Entry 3DQS (X-ray diffraction, 2.03 A resolution); this record covers chains A and B.

[Chain A (and B)]
Molecule: Nitric oxide synthase, endothelial
From: Bos taurus
Notes: EC 1.14.13.39; chain B of this document is another copy of the same molecule, construct and numbering; everything in this record applies to it too
UniProt: P29473 (NOS3_BOVIN); numbering as in UniProt (aligned over 67-482)
Sequence (416 residues; each row starts with the number of its first residue):
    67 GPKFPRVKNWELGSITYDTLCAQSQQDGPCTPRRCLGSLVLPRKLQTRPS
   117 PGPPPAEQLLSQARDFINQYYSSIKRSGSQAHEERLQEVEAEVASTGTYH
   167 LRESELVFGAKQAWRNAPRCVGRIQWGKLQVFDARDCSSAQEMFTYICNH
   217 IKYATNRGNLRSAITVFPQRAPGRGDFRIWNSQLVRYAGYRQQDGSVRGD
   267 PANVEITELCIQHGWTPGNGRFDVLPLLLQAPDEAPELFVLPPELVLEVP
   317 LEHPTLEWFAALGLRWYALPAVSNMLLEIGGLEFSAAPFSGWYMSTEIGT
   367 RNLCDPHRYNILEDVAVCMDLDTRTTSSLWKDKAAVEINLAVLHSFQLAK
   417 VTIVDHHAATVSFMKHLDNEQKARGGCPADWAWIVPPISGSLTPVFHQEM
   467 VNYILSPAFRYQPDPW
Unresolved in the structure: 109-119 (chain B: 67-68, 110-121)
Differences from the reference sequence: variant R100 (Cys in P29473)
UniProt features mapped onto this chain:
  - binding site (Zn(2+)): C96, C101
  - binding site ((6R)-L-erythro-5,6,7,8-tetrahydrobiopterin): S104, A448, W449, F462
  - binding site (heme b): C186, Y477
  - binding site (L-arginine): Q249, W358, Y359, E363, N368
  - modified residue: S116 (Phosphoserine)
Ion coordination: Zn2+: C96, C101 (shared with C96(B), C101(B) of chain B); heme Fe near C186 (its only coordinating residue here)
Ligand contacts:
  - tetrahydrobiopterin (H4B), molecule 1: W76, W447, F462, H463, Q464, E465
  - tetrahydrobiopterin (H4B), molecule 2: S104, V106, R367, A448, W449
  - heme (HEM): W180, A183, R185, C186, V187, G188, Q191, L195, S228, M341, F355, S356, G357, W358, Y359, M360, E363, V420, W449, F475, Y477
  - JI3 (n-{(3S,4S)-4-[(6-amino-4-methylpyridin-2-yl)methyl]pyrrolidin-3-yl}-n'-(4-chlorobenzyl)ethane-1,2-diamine): V106, L107, Q249, P336, V338, F355, S356, G357, W358, Y359, M360, E363, W449, Y477
Reported in the primary citation:
  - binding site for JI3: N368
  - specificity-determining residues: N368

[Interface between chain A and chain B]
Residue-residue contacts - 131 pairs, chain A then chain B:
  P68(A) with R109(B), hydrogen bond (backbone-side chain)
  F70(A) with R109(B), hydrogen bond (backbone-side chain)
  P71(A) with L102(B), hydrophobic
  R72(A) with L105(B); R109(B)
  W76(A) with V106(B); H373(B), hydrogen bond (backbone-side chain)
  E77(A) with P372(B); H373(B)
  Y83(A) with R109(B)
  C87(A) with R99(B)
  S90(A) with R99(B), hydrogen bond (backbone-side chain)
  D93(A) with P98(B)
  G94(A) with P98(B), hydrogen bond (backbone-backbone)
  C96(A) with C96(B), hydrophobic; T97(B); P98(B); C101(B), hydrophobic
  T97(A) with C96(B)
  P98(A) with D93(B); G94(B), hydrogen bond (backbone-backbone); C96(B)
  R99(A) with C87(B); A88(B), hydrogen bond (side chain-backbone); S90(B), hydrogen bond (side chain-backbone); Q91(B); Y469(B)
  R100(A) with V467(B); N468(B); Y469(B)
  C101(A) with C96(B), hydrophobic; C101(B), hydrophobic; V467(B); N468(B), hydrogen bond (backbone-backbone)
  L102(A) with P71(B), hydrophobic; V467(B), hydrophobic
  S104(A) with W447(B); E465(B); M466(B), hydrogen bond (side chain-backbone)
  L105(A) with R72(B); E465(B); M466(B)
  V106(A) with W76(B); E465(B), hydrogen bond (backbone-side chain)
  L107(A) with W76(B), hydrophobic
  T366(A) with S457(B)
  R367(A) with S457(B); F462(B); H463(B)
  D371(A) with H463(B), salt bridge
  P372(A) with E77(B); H463(B)
  H373(A) with W76(B); E77(B); H463(B)
  T392(A) with D421(B), hydrogen bond; H423(B); A424(B)
  S393(A) with L406(B); L409(B); Q413(B); D421(B), hydrogen bond (backbone-side chain)
  S394(A) with L406(B)
  L395(A) with V402(B); N405(B); L406(B); L409(B), hydrophobic; H422(B)
  K397(A) with L458(B)
  D398(A) with V402(B); H422(B), salt bridge; H423(B), salt bridge; S455(B), hydrogen bond; L458(B)
  K399(A) with V402(B); E403(B); L406(B)
  A401(A) with L458(B), hydrophobic
  V402(A) with L395(B); K399(B)
  E403(A) with K399(B)
  N405(A) with L395(B)
  L406(A) with S393(B); S394(B); L395(B); K399(B)
  L409(A) with S393(B); L395(B), hydrophobic
  Q413(A) with S393(B)
  D421(A) with T392(B), hydrogen bond; S393(B), hydrogen bond (side chain-backbone)
  H422(A) with L395(B); D398(B), salt bridge
  H423(A) with T392(B); D398(B), salt bridge
  W447(A) with S104(B); A448(B), hydrophobic
  A448(A) with W447(B), hydrophobic
  P453(A) with S455(B); G456(B), hydrogen bond (backbone-backbone); S457(B), hydrogen bond (backbone-backbone)
  I454(A) with S455(B)
  S455(A) with D398(B), hydrogen bond; P453(B); I454(B); S455(B)
  G456(A) with P453(B), hydrogen bond (backbone-backbone)
  S457(A) with T366(B); R367(B); P453(B), hydrogen bond (backbone-backbone)
  L458(A) with L378(B), hydrophobic; K397(B); D398(B); A401(B), hydrophobic
  F462(A) with R367(B)
  H463(A) with R367(B); D371(B); P372(B); H373(B)
  E465(A) with S104(B); L105(B); V106(B), hydrogen bond (side chain-backbone)
  M466(A) with S104(B), hydrogen bond (backbone-side chain); L105(B)
  V467(A) with R100(B); C101(B); L102(B), hydrophobic
  N468(A) with R100(B); C101(B), hydrogen bond (backbone-backbone)
  Y469(A) with R99(B); R100(B)
Interface residues without a listed pair, chain A (66 interface residues in all): G67, A88, Q92, G103, C370, L378, A424
Interface residues without a listed pair, chain B (65 interface residues in all): Q89, Q92, G103, L107, C370

[Overview]
66 residues of chain A and 65 residues of chain B are in contact; the contacts include 24 hydrogen bonds and 5
salt bridges. Among the polar pairs are D371(A)-H463(B), D398(A)-H422(B) and D398(A)-H423(B). Ligands of chain
A: heme, tetrahydrobiopterin and compound JI3. The paper reports a binding site for JI3 at N368(A); the
specificity determinant N368(A).
Chain A and chain B are both Nitric oxide synthase, endothelial (Bos taurus); the structure, Structure of
endothelial NOS heme domain in complex with a inhibitor
(+-)-N1-{cis-4'-[(6"-amino-4"-methylpyridin-2"-yl)methyl]pyrrolidin-3'-yl}-N2-(4'-chlorobenzyl)ethane-1,2-diamine,
was determined by X-ray diffraction together with 3DQR, 3DQT, 3B3O and 3B3P from the same study.
